PDB entry 9FQ8 | electron microscopy, 2.20 A resolution | chains 4J and 4K of the 26 polymer chains in the assembly

[Chain 4J]
Protein: Cytochrome c oxidase subunit 24
From: Perkinsus marinus
Sequence (186 residues; numbered 18 to 203; the number before each row is that of its first residue):
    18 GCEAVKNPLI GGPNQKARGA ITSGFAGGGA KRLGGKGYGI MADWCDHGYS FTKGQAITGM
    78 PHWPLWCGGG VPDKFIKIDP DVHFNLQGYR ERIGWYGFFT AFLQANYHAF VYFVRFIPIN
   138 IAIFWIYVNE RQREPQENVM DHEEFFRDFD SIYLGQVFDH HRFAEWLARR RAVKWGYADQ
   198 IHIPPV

[Chain 4K]
Protein: Cytochrome c oxidase subunit 37
From: Perkinsus marinus
Reference sequence: C5KST9 (C5KST9_PERM5); residues 10-102 here = UniProt positions 10-102
Sequence (93 residues; numbered 10 to 102; the number before each row is that of its first residue):
    10 RGSVFQMPST PVYPLTTTKK VAPPTALAKR TPEQPFGWGS PVREDRAWRV VPRNFIILVI
    70 VYLSGWAAIK TMLPRGGSIL GQIYGGPPKG RLI

[How chain 4J and chain 4K interact]
Pairs across the interface (65):
  Val22(4J) - Trp57(4K)
  Val22(4J) - Arg58(4K)
  Lys23(4J) - Arg58(4K)  hydrogen bond (backbone-side chain)
  Pro25(4J) - Asp54(4K)
  Pro25(4J) - Trp57(4K)
  Pro25(4J) - Arg58(4K)
  Leu26(4J) - Arg52(4K)
  Leu26(4J) - Asp54(4K)
  Ile27(4J) - Val51(4K)
  Ile27(4J) - Arg52(4K)  hydrogen bond (backbone-backbone)
  Ile27(4J) - Glu53(4K)
  Ile27(4J) - Asp54(4K)
  Gly28(4J) - Gln43(4K)
  Gly28(4J) - Val51(4K)
  Gly29(4J) - Gln43(4K)
  Gly29(4J) - Val51(4K)
  Pro30(4J) - Gln43(4K)
  Pro30(4J) - Val51(4K)
  Asn31(4J) - Glu42(4K)  hydrogen bond (backbone-backbone)
  Thr39(4J) - Asp54(4K)  hydrogen bond
  Thr39(4J) - Trp57(4K)
  Ser40(4J) - Asp54(4K)  hydrogen bond (backbone-side chain)
  Phe42(4J) - Arg52(4K)
  Gly46(4J) - Arg10(4K)  hydrogen bond (backbone-backbone)
  Lys48(4J) - Arg10(4K)
  Lys53(4J) - Arg10(4K)  hydrogen bond (backbone-backbone)
  Lys53(4J) - Gly11(4K)
  Lys53(4J) - Gln15(4K)  hydrogen bond
  Gly54(4J) - Arg10(4K)
  Tyr55(4J) - Arg10(4K)
  Tyr55(4J) - Gly11(4K)
  Asp60(4J) - Ala56(4K)
  Trp61(4J) - Ala56(4K)  hydrophobic
  Trp61(4J) - Val60(4K)  hydrophobic
  Cys62(4J) - Arg55(4K)
  Asp63(4J) - Arg55(4K)  salt bridge
  Asp90(4J) - Arg39(4K)  salt bridge
  Asp90(4J) - Phe45(4K)
  Asp90(4J) - Gly46(4K)  hydrogen bond (backbone-backbone)
  Asp90(4J) - Trp47(4K)
  Lys91(4J) - Gly46(4K)
  Lys91(4J) - Trp47(4K)  hydrogen bond (backbone-backbone)
  Lys91(4J) - Gly48(4K)  hydrogen bond (backbone-backbone)
  Lys91(4J) - Ser49(4K)
  Phe92(4J) - Gly48(4K)
  Ile93(4J) - Phe45(4K)
  Ile93(4J) - Gly46(4K)  hydrogen bond (backbone-backbone)
  Lys94(4J) - Ser49(4K)  hydrogen bond
  Lys94(4J) - Arg52(4K)
  Asp96(4J) - Phe45(4K)
  Tyr113(4J) - Pro61(4K)
  Tyr113(4J) - Arg62(4K)
  Tyr113(4J) - Ile65(4K)
  Gly114(4J) - Trp57(4K)
  Phe116(4J) - Pro61(4K)  hydrophobic
  Phe116(4J) - Phe64(4K)  hydrophobic
  Phe116(4J) - Ile65(4K)  hydrophobic
  Thr117(4J) - Trp57(4K)
  Thr117(4J) - Pro61(4K)
  Leu120(4J) - Val60(4K)  hydrophobic
  Leu120(4J) - Pro61(4K)  hydrophobic
  Leu120(4J) - Phe64(4K)  hydrophobic
  Gln121(4J) - Ala56(4K)  hydrogen bond (side chain-backbone)
  Gln121(4J) - Trp57(4K)
  Val145(4J) - Leu89(4K)  hydrophobic
Also at the interface, not in a pair above, chain 4J (37 interface residues in all): Asn24, Gln32, Phe141
Also at the interface, not in a pair above, chain 4K (28 interface residues in all): Pro44, Pro50, Val59

[Overview]
37 residues of chain 4J and 28 residues of chain 4K are in contact, with 14 hydrogen bonds and 2 salt bridges.
Among the polar pairs are Asp63(4J)-Arg55(4K), Asp90(4J)-Arg39(4K) and Lys23(4J)-Arg58(4K).
Here chain 4J is Cytochrome c oxidase subunit 24 and chain 4K is Cytochrome c oxidase subunit 37, both from
Perkinsus marinus. Entry 9FQ8 (Perkinsus marinus Respiratory complex CIV) was determined by electron
microscopy.
